PDB entry 4AGE | X-ray diffraction, 4.84 A resolution (low resolution: residue-level contacts below are approximate; hydrogen-bond / salt-bridge calls are withheld) | chains A and B of the 7 polymer chains in the assembly

== Chain A (and B) ==
Protein: Small-conductance mechanosensitive channel
Source organism: Escherichia coli
Notes: chain B of this document is another copy of the same molecule, construct and numbering; everything in this record applies to it too
Reference sequence: P0C0S2 (MSCS_ECO57); numbering as in UniProt (aligned over 1-286)
Sequence (286 residues; each row starts with the number of its first residue):
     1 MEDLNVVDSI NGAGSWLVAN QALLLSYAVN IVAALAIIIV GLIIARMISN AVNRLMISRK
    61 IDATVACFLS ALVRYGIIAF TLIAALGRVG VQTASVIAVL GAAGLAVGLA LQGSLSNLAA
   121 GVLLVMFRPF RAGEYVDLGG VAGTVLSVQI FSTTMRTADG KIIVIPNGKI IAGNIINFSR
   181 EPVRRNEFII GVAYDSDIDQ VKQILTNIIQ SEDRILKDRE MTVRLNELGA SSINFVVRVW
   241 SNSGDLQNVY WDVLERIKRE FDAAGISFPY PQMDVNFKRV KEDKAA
Unresolved in the structure: 1-24, 282-286
Differences from the reference sequence: engineered mutation C67 (Asp in P0C0S2)

== Chain A / chain B interface ==
Contacting residue pairs - 83 pairs, chain A then chain B:
  G76(A) - V99(B)
  A79(A) - V99(B)
  F80(A) - L86(B)
  F80(A) - V91(B)
  F80(A) - S95(B)
  F80(A) - V96(B)
  F80(A) - V99(B)
  I83(A) - S95(B)
  T93(A) - Q92(B)
  L115(A) - A106(B)
  L115(A) - L109(B)
  L115(A) - A110(B)
  A119(A) - A110(B)
  L123(A) - S114(B)
  F127(A) - I150(B)
  F127(A) - F151(B)
  I171(A) - P166(B)
  G173(A) - P166(B)
  N174(A) - V141(B)
  N174(A) - V164(B)
  N174(A) - I165(B)
  N174(A) - K169(B)
  I175(A) - I162(B)
  I175(A) - I163(B)
  I175(A) - V164(B)
  I176(A) - I162(B)
  I176(A) - I163(B)
  N177(A) - K161(B)
  N177(A) - I162(B)
  F178(A) - K161(B)
  R180(A) - V164(B)
  E181(A) - R156(B)
  E181(A) - G160(B)
  E181(A) - I162(B)
  R184(A) - D159(B)
  R184(A) - G160(B)
  R185(A) - A158(B)
  R185(A) - D159(B)
  Y194(A) - K258(B)
  Y194(A) - F268(B)
  I198(A) - K258(B)
  I198(A) - R259(B)
  D199(A) - R259(B)
  K202(A) - E255(B)
  T222(A) - W251(B)
  R224(A) - W251(B)
  R224(A) - D252(B)
  L225(A) - W251(B)
  L225(A) - E255(B)
  N226(A) - Y250(B)
  N226(A) - W251(B)
  N226(A) - L254(B)
  L228(A) - L254(B)
  L228(A) - F268(B)
  A230(A) - Y270(B)
  A230(A) - P271(B)
  I233(A) - K258(B)
  R238(A) - W251(B)
  W240(A) - A158(B)
  W240(A) - D159(B)
  Q272(A) - Y270(B)
  Q272(A) - P271(B)
  M273(A) - P271(B)
  M273(A) - M273(B)
  D274(A) - Y270(B)
  D274(A) - P271(B)
  D274(A) - Q272(B)
  D274(A) - M273(B)
  V275(A) - M273(B)
  V275(A) - V275(B)
  N276(A) - Q272(B)
  N276(A) - M273(B)
  N276(A) - D274(B)
  N276(A) - V275(B)
  F277(A) - V275(B)
  F277(A) - F277(B)
  K278(A) - D274(B)
  K278(A) - V275(B)
  K278(A) - N276(B)
  K278(A) - F277(B)
  R279(A) - F277(B)
  V280(A) - F277(B)
  V280(A) - K278(B)
Also at the interface, not in a pair above, chain A (52 interface residues in all): F68, L69, L72, I97, P129, A172, V183, E227, S231, V236
Also at the interface, not in a pair above, chain B (48 interface residues in all): A94, A98, A103, V107, T154, N248, P269

== Overview ==
52 residues of chain A face 48 of chain B across their interface.
Both chains are Small-conductance mechanosensitive channel (Escherichia coli). Entry 4AGE (MTSSL spin labeled
D67C mutant of MscS in the open form) was determined by X-ray diffraction together with 4AGF from the same
study.
